8UNK - chains K and P of the 4 polymer chains in the assembly; structure by electron microscopy, 2.91 A resolution.

[Chain K]
Protein: Probable bifunctional tRNA threonylcarbamoyladenosine biosynthesis protein
Source organism: Methanocaldococcus jannaschii
Reference sequence: Q58530 (KAE1B_METJA); residue numbers follow UniProt; this construct covers 1-324
Amino-acid sequence (324 residues; row label = number of the first residue in the row):
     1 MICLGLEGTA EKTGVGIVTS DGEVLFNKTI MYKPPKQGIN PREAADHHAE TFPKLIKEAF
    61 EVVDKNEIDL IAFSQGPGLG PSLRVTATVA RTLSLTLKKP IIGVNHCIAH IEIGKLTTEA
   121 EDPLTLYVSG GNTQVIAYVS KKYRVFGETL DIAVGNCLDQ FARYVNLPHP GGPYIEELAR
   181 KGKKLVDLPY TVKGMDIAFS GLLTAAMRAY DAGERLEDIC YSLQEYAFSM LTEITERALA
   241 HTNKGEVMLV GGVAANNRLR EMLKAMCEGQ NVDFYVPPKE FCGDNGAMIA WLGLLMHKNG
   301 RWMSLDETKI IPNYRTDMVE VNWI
Disordered / not traced: 36-41, 120
UniProt features mapped onto this chain:
  - binding site (Fe cation): His106, His110, Tyr127, Asp284
  - binding site (L-threonylcarbamoyladenylate): Tyr127 to Gly131, Asp159, Gly172, Glu176, Asn256
From the paper describing this entry:
  - mutagenesis - P41A, N156A, Q160D, R163E: decreased catalytic activity on T
  - mutagenesis - R237A: unchanged binding to Probable bifunctional tRNA threonylcarbamoyladenosine biosynthesis protein
  - mutagenesis - R237A: abolished catalytic activity on activation of Bud32 ATPase by tRNA
  - mutagenesis - R237A: abolished catalytic activity (t6A modification activity of KEOPS)
  - mutagenesis - R237A: decreased catalytic activity (basal ATPase activity of Bud32)
  - catalytic residues: Arg237 (proposed by the authors, not directly observed)
  - mutagenesis - P41A, N156A, Q160D, R163E: decreased catalytic activity (Bud32 ATPase activity)

[Chain P]
Protein: KEOPS complex Pcc1-like subunit
Source organism: Pyrococcus furiosus
Reference sequence: I6URN7 (I6URN7_9EURY); residue numbers follow UniProt; this construct covers 1-82
Amino-acid sequence (82 residues; each row starts with the number of its first residue):
     1 MKAKRVQAKI EIEFPSEDVA KVVYEAVLYE HLSVPYRRSE IDFKLEGKKI ILDIKATDSS
    61 ALRGTVNSYL RWIKAAIDVI EV
Disordered / not traced: 1-12, 46-59, 81-82

[How chain K and chain P interact]
Contacting residue pairs (19; chain K residue first):
  Asp46(K) - Arg71(P)  salt bridge
  Ala49(K) - Ala75(P)  hydrophobic
  Pro53(K) - Asp78(P)
  Arg84(K) - Glu30(P)
  Arg84(K) - Val34(P)
  Thr88(K) - Glu30(P)
  Arg91(K) - Tyr29(P)
  Thr92(K) - Ala76(P)
  Thr92(K) - Val79(P)
  Thr92(K) - Ile80(P)
  Leu93(K) - Val79(P)  hydrophobic
  Thr96(K) - Ile80(P)
  Leu305(K) - Tyr29(P)  hydrogen bond (backbone-side chain)
  Asp306(K) - Tyr29(P)  hydrogen bond (backbone-side chain)
  Glu307(K) - Tyr29(P)
  Thr308(K) - Tyr29(P)
  Lys309(K) - Tyr29(P)  hydrogen bond
  Lys309(K) - Leu32(P)
  Lys309(K) - Ser33(P)
Interface residues without a listed pair, chain K (17 interface residues in all): Ala45, Val85, Val89
Interface residues without a listed pair, chain P (13 interface residues in all): Ala26, Trp72

[Overview]
Chain K and chain P form an interface of 17 and 13 residues respectively; the contacts include 3 hydrogen
bonds and 1 salt bridge. Polar contacts include Asp46(K)-Arg71(P), Leu305(K)-Tyr29(P) and Asp306(K)-Tyr29(P).
The paper reports the catalytic residue Arg237(K); P41A, N156A and Q160D of chain K, among others, reduce
catalytic activity on T; 5 substitutions were tested in all.
Chain K is Probable bifunctional tRNA threonylcarbamoyladenosine biosynthesis protein (Methanocaldococcus
jannaschii) and chain P is KEOPS complex Pcc1-like subunit (Pyrococcus furiosus); the structure, Structure of
the KEOPS complex (Cgi121/Bud32/Kae1/Pcc1), was determined by electron microscopy, deposited together with
8UP5 and 9D85.
